PDB entry 3TIN | X-ray diffraction, 2.90 A resolution | chain A

Chain A:
Molecule: Ttl protein
From: Xenopus (Silurana) tropicalis
Reference sequence: A9ULH4 (A9ULH4_XENTR); numbering as in UniProt (aligned over 2-377)
Amino-acid sequence (380 residues; each row starts with the number of its first residue; numbers below 1 keep their minus sign (Gly-2 is residue -2)):
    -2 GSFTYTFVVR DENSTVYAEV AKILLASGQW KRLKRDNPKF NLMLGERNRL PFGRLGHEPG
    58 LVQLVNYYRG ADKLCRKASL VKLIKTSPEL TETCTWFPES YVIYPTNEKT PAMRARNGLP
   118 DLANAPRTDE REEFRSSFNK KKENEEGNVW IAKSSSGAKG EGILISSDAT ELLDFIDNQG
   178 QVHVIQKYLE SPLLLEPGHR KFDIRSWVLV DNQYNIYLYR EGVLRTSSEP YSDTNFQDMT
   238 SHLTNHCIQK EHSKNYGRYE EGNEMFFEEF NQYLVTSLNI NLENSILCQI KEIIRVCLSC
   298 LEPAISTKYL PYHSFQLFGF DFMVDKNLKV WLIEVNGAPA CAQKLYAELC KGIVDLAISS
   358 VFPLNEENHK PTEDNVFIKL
Unresolved in the structure: 103-126, 155-158, 227-258, 364-371
Construct notes: expression tag (-2 to 1)
Metal / ion sites: Mg2+ site 1: Tyr14, Asn63; Mg2+ site 2 near Tyr309 (its only coordinating residue here)
Ligand contacts: ADP (adenosine-5'-diphosphate): Lys74, Ile148, Lys150, Gln183, Lys184, Tyr185, Leu186, Lys198, Asp200, Met320, Ile330, Glu331
What the authors report for this chain:
  - catalytic residues: Glu331
  - mutagenesis - Y185A, K198A/D200A: abolished catalytic activity on alpha-tail peptide substrate
  - mutagenesis - Y253A/R255A/Y256A/E257A: abolished catalytic activity
  - post-translational modification sites: Ser76 (proposed by the authors, not directly observed)
  - mutagenesis - R44A/R46A: decreased catalytic activity on alpha-tail peptide
  - mutagenesis - R44A/R46A, R66E (90% reduction), K70A/R73A, R73E, Y253A/R255A/Y256A/E257A: decreased catalytic activity on tubulin
  - mutagenesis - R29A/K31A/R32A, R46E, H54E: decreased catalytic activity
  - mutagenesis - R29A/K31A/R32A, E331Q: unchanged binding to tubulin
  - mutagenesis - R66E: unchanged catalytic activity on alpha-tail peptide
  - mutagenesis - E331Q: abolished catalytic activity on tubulin
  - mutagenesis - K70A/R73A, R73E: decreased catalytic activity on alpha-tubulin peptide

Summary:
Ligands of chain A: ADP. Tyr14 and Asn63 coordinate Mg2+ site 1. The paper reports the catalytic residue
Glu331; R44A/R46A, R66E and K70A/R73A, among others, reduce catalytic activity on tubulin; 11 substitutions
were tested in all.
Chain A is Ttl protein (Xenopus (Silurana) tropicalis); the structure, Tubulin tyrosine ligase, was determined
by X-ray diffraction (same publication as 3TIG and 3TII).
